8F2S - chains D and E of the 5 polymer chains in the assembly; structure by electron microscopy, 2.90 A resolution.

== Chain D ==
Molecule: Acetylcholine receptor subunit alpha
From: Tetronarce californica
UniProt: P02710 (ACHA_TETCF); residues 1-433 here correspond to UniProt positions 25-457 (UniProt number = residue number + 24)
Chain sequence (433 residues; numbered 1 to 433; the number before each row is that of its first residue):
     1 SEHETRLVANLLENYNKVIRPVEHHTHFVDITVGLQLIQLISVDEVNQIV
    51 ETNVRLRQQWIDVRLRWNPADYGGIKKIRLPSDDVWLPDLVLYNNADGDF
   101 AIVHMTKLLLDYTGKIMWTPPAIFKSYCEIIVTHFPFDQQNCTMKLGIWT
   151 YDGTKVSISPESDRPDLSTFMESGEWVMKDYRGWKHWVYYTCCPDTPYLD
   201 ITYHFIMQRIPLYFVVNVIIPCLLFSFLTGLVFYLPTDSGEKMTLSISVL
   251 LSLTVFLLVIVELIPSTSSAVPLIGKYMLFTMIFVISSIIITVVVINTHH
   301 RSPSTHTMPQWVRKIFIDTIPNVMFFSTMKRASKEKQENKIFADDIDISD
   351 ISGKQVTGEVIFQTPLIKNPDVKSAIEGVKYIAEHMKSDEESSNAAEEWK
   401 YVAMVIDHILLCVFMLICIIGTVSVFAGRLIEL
Disordered / not traced: 332-369, 427-433
Disulfides: Cys128-Cys142, Cys192-Cys193
Covalently attached groups: glycan linked to Asn141
Small-molecule neighbours:
  - rocuronium (RBR), molecule 1: Tyr93, Trp149, Thr150, Tyr190, Cys192, Cys193, Tyr198
  - rocuronium (RBR), molecule 2: Thr244, Ser248, Leu251
Curated features (UniProtKB/Swiss-Prot):
  - glycosylation: Asn141 (N-linked (GlcNAc...) asparagine)

== Chain E ==
Molecule: Acetylcholine receptor subunit gamma
From: Tetronarce californica
UniProt: P02714 (ACHG_TETCF); residues 1-489 here correspond to UniProt positions 18-506 (UniProt number = residue number + 17)
Chain sequence (489 residues; row label = number of the first residue in the row):
     1 ENEEGRLIEKLLGDYDKRIIPAKTLDHIIDVTLKLTLTNLISLNEKEEAL
    51 TTNVWIEIQWNDYRLSWNTSEYEGIDLVRIPSELLWLPDVVLENNVDGQF
   101 EVAYYANVLVYNDGSMYWLPPAIYRSTCPIAVTYFPFDWQNCSLVFRSQT
   151 YNAHEVNLQLSAEEGEAVEWIHIDPEDFTENGEWTIRHRPAKKNYNWQLT
   201 KDDTDFQEIIFFLIIQRKPLFYIINIIAPCVLISSLVVLVYFLPAQAGGQ
   251 KCTLSISVLLAQTIFLFLIAQKVPETSLNVPLIGKYLIFVMFVSMLIVMN
   301 CVIVLNVSLRTPNTHSLSEKIKHLFLGFLPKYLGMQLEPSEETPEKPQPR
   351 RRSSFGIMIKAEEYILKKPRSELMFEEQKDRHGLKRVNKMTSDIDIGTTV
   401 DLYKDLANFAPEIKSCVEACNFIAKSTKEQNDSGSENENWVLIGKVIDKA
   451 CFWIALLLFSIGTLAIFLTGHFNQVPEFPFPGDPRKYVP
Disordered / not traced: 331-410
Disulfides: Cys128-Cys142
Covalently attached groups: N-acetylglucosamine (NAG) linked to Asn68, Asn141
Small-molecule neighbours:
  - rocuronium (RBR), molecule 1: Trp55, Leu109, Tyr111, Tyr117, Leu119
  - rocuronium (RBR), molecule 2: Thr253, Ile256, Ser257, Leu260
Curated features (UniProtKB/Swiss-Prot):
  - modified residue: Tyr364 (Phosphotyrosine)
  - glycosylation: Asn68 (N-linked (GlcNAc...) asparagine)
From the paper describing this entry:
  - binding site for rocuronium: Tyr111

== Interface between chain D and chain E ==
Contacting residue pairs (86; chain D residue first):
  Asn16(D) - Glu9(E)  hydrogen bond
  Val18(D) - Pro81(E)
  Ile19(D) - Asn2(E)
  Ile19(D) - Gly5(E)
  Ile19(D) - Ile8(E)  hydrophobic
  Arg20(D) - Asn2(E)  hydrogen bond (backbone-side chain)
  Arg20(D) - Glu4(E)  salt bridge
  Val22(D) - Asn2(E)
  Glu23(D) - Glu1(E)  hydrogen bond (backbone-backbone)
  Glu23(D) - Asn2(E)
  His24(D) - Glu73(E)  salt bridge
  His25(D) - Asn2(E)
  His25(D) - Glu73(E)  hydrogen bond (side chain-backbone)
  His25(D) - Ile75(E)
  Asp89(D) - Tyr104(E)
  Val91(D) - Tyr104(E)  hydrophobic
  Asn95(D) - Asn53(E)  hydrogen bond (backbone-side chain)
  Asn95(D) - Ile123(E)
  Ala96(D) - Ile41(E)
  Ala96(D) - Ile123(E)
  Phe100(D) - Asn53(E)
  Phe100(D) - Tyr104(E)  hydrophobic
  Phe100(D) - Pro121(E)  hydrophobic
  Phe100(D) - Ala122(E)
  Phe100(D) - Ile123(E)  hydrophobic
  Ala101(D) - Tyr104(E)  hydrophobic
  Tyr127(D) - Asn39(E)
  Tyr127(D) - Thr179(E)
  Trp149(D) - Trp55(E)
  Trp149(D) - Ala106(E)
  Trp149(D) - Leu119(E)  hydrogen bond (side chain-backbone)
  Trp149(D) - Pro121(E)  hydrophobic
  Thr150(D) - Arg79(E)  hydrogen bond (backbone-side chain)
  Thr150(D) - Asn107(E)
  Tyr151(D) - Arg79(E)
  Asp152(D) - Arg79(E)  salt bridge
  Gly240(D) - Gly248(E)
  Gly240(D) - Gln250(E)  hydrogen bond (backbone-side chain)
  Glu241(D) - Gln250(E)
  Lys242(D) - Gln250(E)
  Met243(D) - Gln250(E)  hydrogen bond (backbone-side chain)
  Met243(D) - Leu254(E)  hydrophobic
  Thr244(D) - Gln250(E)  hydrogen bond
  Ile247(D) - Leu254(E)  hydrophobic
  Ile247(D) - Ser257(E)
  Leu250(D) - Leu236(E)  hydrophobic
  Leu251(D) - Ala261(E)  hydrophobic
  Thr254(D) - Ile233(E)
  Thr254(D) - Phe265(E)
  Leu257(D) - Asn225(E)
  Leu257(D) - Pro229(E)  hydrophobic
  Leu258(D) - Leu268(E)  hydrophobic
  Val261(D) - Asn225(E)
  Pro265(D) - Phe221(E)
  Ser266(D) - Glu183(E)
  Ser266(D) - Phe221(E)
  Thr267(D) - Phe221(E)
  Ser268(D) - Gly182(E)
  Ser268(D) - Lys218(E)
  Ser268(D) - Leu220(E)
  Ser268(D) - Phe221(E)
  Leu279(D) - Ile224(E)
  Met282(D) - Pro229(E)  hydrophobic
  Ile283(D) - Leu232(E)  hydrophobic
  Ile286(D) - Leu232(E)
  Ile286(D) - Leu236(E)  hydrophobic
  Ile289(D) - Leu236(E)  hydrophobic
  Ile289(D) - Leu239(E)  hydrophobic
  Ile290(D) - Leu239(E)  hydrophobic
  Ile296(D) - Pro244(E)
  Asn297(D) - Phe242(E)  hydrogen bond (side chain-backbone)
  His300(D) - Pro244(E)
  His300(D) - Gln246(E)  hydrogen bond
  Thr305(D) - Leu442(E)
  Asp371(D) - Val417(E)
  Asp371(D) - Asn421(E)
  Val372(D) - Val417(E)  hydrophobic
  Ser374(D) - Asn421(E)
  Ala375(D) - Cys420(E)  hydrophobic
  Ala375(D) - Asn421(E)
  Gly378(D) - Ala424(E)
  Tyr381(D) - Lys428(E)
  Tyr381(D) - Asn431(E)  hydrogen bond
  Ile382(D) - Ile423(E)  hydrophobic
  Ile382(D) - Thr427(E)
  His385(D) - Asn431(E)  hydrogen bond
Also at the interface, not in a pair above, chain D (58 interface residues in all): Tyr93, Lys155, Ile264, Val271, Val293
Also at the interface, not in a pair above, chain E (63 interface residues in all): Leu84, Ala103, Leu109, Glu180, Asn181, Tyr222, Ala228, Leu243, Gly249, Thr253

== Summary ==
Chain D and chain E form an interface of 58 and 63 residues respectively; the contacts include 14 hydrogen
bonds and 3 salt bridges. Polar pairs include Arg20(D)-Glu4(E), His24(D)-Glu73(E) and Asp152(D)-Arg79(E).
Rocuronium is bound between chain D and chain E. From the paper: a binding site for rocuronium at Tyr111(E).
Here chain D is Acetylcholine receptor subunit alpha and chain E is Acetylcholine receptor subunit gamma, both
from Tetronarce californica. Entry 8F2S (Cryo-EM structure of Torpedo nicotinic acetylcholine receptor in
complex with rocuronium, pore-blocked state) was determined by electron microscopy together with 8ESK, 8F6Y
and 8F6Z from the same study.
